PDB entry 3ALQ | X-ray diffraction, 3.00 A resolution | chains B and C of the 6 polymer chains in the assembly

Chain B (and C):
Name: Tumor necrosis factor
Source organism: Homo sapiens
Notes: fragment: soluble form; chain C of this document is another copy of the same molecule, construct and numbering; everything in this record applies to it too
Reference sequence: P01375 (TNFA_HUMAN); residues 1-157 here correspond to UniProt positions 77-233 (UniProt number = residue number + 76)
Chain sequence (157 residues; numbered 1 to 157; the number before each row is that of its first residue):
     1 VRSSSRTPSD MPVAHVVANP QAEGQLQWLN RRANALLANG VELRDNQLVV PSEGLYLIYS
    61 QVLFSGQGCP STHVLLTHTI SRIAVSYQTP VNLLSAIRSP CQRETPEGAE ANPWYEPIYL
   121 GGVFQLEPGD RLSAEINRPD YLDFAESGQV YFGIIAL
Disordered / not traced: 1-8, 103-110
Construct notes: engineered mutation M11 (Lys87 in P01375), S65 (Lys141 in P01375), P90 (Lys166 in P01375), R98 (Lys174 in P01375), N112 (Lys188 in P01375), P128 (Lys204 in P01375)
Cystine bridges: C69-C101
Swiss-Prot annotation at these positions:
  - glycosylation: S4 (O-linked (GalNAc...) serine)

How chain B and chain C interact:
Pairs across the interface - 44 pairs, chain B then chain C:
  S9(B) with L55(C)
  V13(B) with L55(C), hydrophobic
  H15(B) with V123(C); F124(C)
  N34(B) with R82(C), hydrogen bond; V91(C); L93(C); F124(C)
  L36(B) with L55(C), hydrophobic; V123(C)
  Y59(B) with G121(C); G122(C); V123(C), hydrogen bond (side chain-backbone)
  Q61(B) with S95(C), hydrogen bond (side chain-backbone); Y119(C); L120(C)
  L63(B) with I97(C)
  R98(B) with R98(C)
  P100(B) with Q102(C)
  N112(B) with T72(C), hydrogen bond (side chain-backbone); H73(C), hydrogen bond; Q102(C), hydrogen bond (backbone-side chain)
  P113(B) with S99(C)
  W114(B) with S99(C); Q102(C)
  Y115(B) with I97(C); R98(C), hydrogen bond (backbone-side chain); S99(C), hydrogen bond (backbone-side chain)
  E116(B) with R98(C), salt bridge
  P117(B) with I97(C); R98(C)
  Y119(B) with Y119(C), hydrophobic; G121(C), hydrogen bond (side chain-backbone)
  E146(B) with N92(C), hydrogen bond
  S147(B) with N92(C), hydrogen bond (side chain-backbone); S95(C)
  G148(B) with L93(C); L94(C); S95(C), hydrogen bond (backbone-backbone)
  Q149(B) with S95(C)
  Y151(B) with L94(C); G121(C)
  I155(B) with V123(C), hydrophobic; L157(C), hydrophobic
Also at the interface, not in a pair above, chain B (25 interface residues in all): L57, L157
Also at the interface, not in a pair above, chain C (24 interface residues in all): L57, L75, A96, Q125

In short:
25 residues of chain B face 24 of chain C across their interface, with 12 hydrogen bonds and 1 salt bridge.
Among the polar pairs are E116(B)-R98(C), N34(B)-R82(C) and Y59(B)-V123(C).
Chain B and chain C are both Tumor necrosis factor (Homo sapiens); the structure, Crystal structure of
TNF-TNFR2 complex, was determined by X-ray diffraction.
